1DWH - chain M; structure by X-ray diffraction, 2.00 A resolution.

== Chain M ==
Name: Myrosinase MA1
Organism: Sinapis alba
Notes: EC 3.2.1.147
UniProt: P29736 (MYRA_SINAL); residues 3-501 here = UniProt positions 3-501
Amino-acid sequence (499 residues; row label = number of the first residue in the row):
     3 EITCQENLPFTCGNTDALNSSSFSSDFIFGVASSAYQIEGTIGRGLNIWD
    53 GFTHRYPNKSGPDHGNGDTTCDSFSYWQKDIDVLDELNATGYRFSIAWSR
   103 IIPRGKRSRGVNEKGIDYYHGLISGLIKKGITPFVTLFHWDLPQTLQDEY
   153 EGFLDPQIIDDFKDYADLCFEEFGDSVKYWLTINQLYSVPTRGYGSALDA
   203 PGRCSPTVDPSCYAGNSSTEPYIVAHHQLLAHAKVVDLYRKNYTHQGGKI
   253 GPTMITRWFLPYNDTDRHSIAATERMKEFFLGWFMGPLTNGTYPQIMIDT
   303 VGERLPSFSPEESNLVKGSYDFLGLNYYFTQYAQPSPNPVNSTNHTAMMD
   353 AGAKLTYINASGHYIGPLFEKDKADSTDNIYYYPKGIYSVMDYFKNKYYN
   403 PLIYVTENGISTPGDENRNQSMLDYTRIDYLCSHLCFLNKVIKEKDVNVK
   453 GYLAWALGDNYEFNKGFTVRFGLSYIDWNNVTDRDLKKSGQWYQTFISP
Disulfide bonds: Cys6-Cys438, Cys14-Cys434, Cys206-Cys214
Covalent attachments: N-acetylglucosamine (NAG) linked to Asn21, Asn60, Asn90, Asn218, Asn244, Asn265, Asn346, Asn361, Asn482; glycan linked to Asn292
Metal / ion sites: Zn2+: His56, Asp70
UniProt features mapped onto this chain:
  - active site: Glu409 (Nucleophile)
  - binding site (substrate): Gln39, His141, Asn186, Tyr330, Trp457, Glu464, Phe465
  - binding site (Zn(2+)): His56, Asp70
  - binding site (L-ascorbate): Gln187, Arg259
  - glycosylation (N-linked (GlcNAc...) asparagine): Asn21, Asn60, Asn90, Asn218, Asn244, Asn265, Asn292, Asn343, Asn346, Asn361, Asn482

== In short ==
Covalently linked N-acetylglucosamine: at Asn21, Asn60, Asn90, Asn218, Asn244 and Asn265 and 4 more. The Zn2+
site is built by His56 and Asp70. Curated annotation (UniProt) lists active-site residue Glu409, 7
substrate-binding residues, Zn2+-binding residues His56 and Asp70 and L-ascorbate-binding residues Gln187 and
Arg259.
Chain M is Myrosinase MA1 (Sinapis alba); the structure, Study on radiation damage on a cryocooled crystal.
Part 4: Structure after irradiation with 27.2*10e15 photons/mm2, was determined by X-ray diffraction,
deposited together with 1DWA, 1DWF, 1DWG, 1DWI and 1DWJ.
